2RK6 - chain A; structure by X-ray diffraction, 1.15 A resolution.

# Chain A
Molecule: Protein DJ-1
Source organism: Homo sapiens
Reference sequence: Q99497 (PARK7_HUMAN); numbering as in UniProt (aligned over 1-189)
Sequence (192 residues; row label = number of the first residue in the row; numbers below 1 keep their minus sign (Gly-2 is residue -2)):
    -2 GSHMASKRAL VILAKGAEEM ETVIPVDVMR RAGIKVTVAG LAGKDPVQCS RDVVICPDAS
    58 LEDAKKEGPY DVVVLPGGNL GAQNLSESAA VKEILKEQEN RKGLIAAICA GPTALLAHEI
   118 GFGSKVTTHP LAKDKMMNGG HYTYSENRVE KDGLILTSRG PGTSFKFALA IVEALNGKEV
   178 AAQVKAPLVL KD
Unresolved in the structure: -2 to 1, 188-189
Differences from the reference sequence: expression tag (-2 to 0); engineered mutation Lys163 (Glu in Q99497)
Modified / non-standard residues: Cys106 (3-sulfinoalanine; CSD)
UniProt features mapped onto this chain:
  - active site: Cys106 (Nucleophile), His126
  - site: Asp149, Gly150 (Cleavage)
  - modified residue: Ala2 (N-acetylalanine), Tyr67 (Phosphotyrosine), Cys106 (Cysteine sulfinic acid (-SO2H)), Lys148 (N6-acetyllysine), Lys182 (N6-succinyllysine)
  - lipidation (S-palmitoyl cysteine): Cys46, Cys53, Cys106
  - cross-link: Lys130 (Glycyl lysine isopeptide (Lys-Gly) (interchain with G-Cter in SUMO))
  - natural variant: Leu10 (L10P: In PARK7; uncertain significance), Met26 (M26I: In PARK7), Ala39 (A39S: Found in early-onset Parkinson disease with digenic inheritance), Gln45 (deletion: In PARK7), Glu64 (E64D: In PARK7), Ala104 (A104T: In PARK7), Asp149 (D149A: In PARK7), Lys163 (E163K: In PARK7; uncertain significance; this construct carries the variant), Leu166 (L166P: In PARK7)
  - mutagenesis: Leu10 (L10P: Abolishes detoxification activity on methylglyocal-adducted CoA), Glu18 (E18A: Strongly decreases enzymatic activity. Almost abolishes detoxification activity on methylglyocal-adducted CoA; E18D: Strongly decreases enzymatic activity ...), Cys46 (C46A: Reduces protein stability. No effect on oxidation; C46A: Reduces protein stability. No effect on oxidation. Reduced localization in lipid rafts; when associated with A-106 ...), Val51 (V51A: Disrupts dimer formation and strongly reduces ability to eliminate hydrogen peroxide), Cys53 (C53A: Strongly reduces chaperone activity and ability to eliminate hydrogen peroxide; C53S: No effect on mitochondrial translocation neither on deglycase activity), Cys106 (C106A: Abolishes enzymatic activity. Abolishes oxidation, association with mitochondria and protease activity. No effect on chaperone activity. Reduces binding to OTUD7B ...), His126 (H126A: Strongly decreases enzymatic activity), Lys130 (K130R: Partially compensates for loss of stability; when associated with P-166), Ala179 (A179T: No effect on detoxification activity on methylglyocal-adducted CoA)
Reported in the primary citation:
  - disease-associated variants - E163K (Tm 55.1 degC): decreased stability
  - disease-associated variants - E163K: unchanged binding to exist as dimers in solution
  - conformationally variable residues (order/disorder transition, side-chain flip): Arg145, Gly159 to Asp189

# In short
UniProt lists active-site residues Cys106 and His126 and 9 mutagenesis sites. From the paper: E163K reduces
stability; conformational variability at Arg145 and Gly159.
Chain A is Protein DJ-1 (Homo sapiens); the structure, Structure of E163K DJ-1, was determined by X-ray
diffraction together with 2RK3, 2RK4, 3B36, 3B38 and 3B3A from the same study.
